Entry 1HBO (X-ray diffraction, 1.78 A resolution); this record covers chains A and D of the 6 polymer chains in the assembly.

# Chain A (and D)
Name: Methyl-coenzyme M reductase I alpha subunit
Organism: Methanothermobacter thermautotrophicus
Notes: chain D of this document is another copy of the same molecule, construct and numbering; everything in this record applies to it too
UniProtKB: P11558 (MCRA_METTM); residues 2-550 here correspond to UniProt positions 1-549 (UniProt number = residue number - 1)
Sequence (549 residues; each row starts with the number of its first residue):
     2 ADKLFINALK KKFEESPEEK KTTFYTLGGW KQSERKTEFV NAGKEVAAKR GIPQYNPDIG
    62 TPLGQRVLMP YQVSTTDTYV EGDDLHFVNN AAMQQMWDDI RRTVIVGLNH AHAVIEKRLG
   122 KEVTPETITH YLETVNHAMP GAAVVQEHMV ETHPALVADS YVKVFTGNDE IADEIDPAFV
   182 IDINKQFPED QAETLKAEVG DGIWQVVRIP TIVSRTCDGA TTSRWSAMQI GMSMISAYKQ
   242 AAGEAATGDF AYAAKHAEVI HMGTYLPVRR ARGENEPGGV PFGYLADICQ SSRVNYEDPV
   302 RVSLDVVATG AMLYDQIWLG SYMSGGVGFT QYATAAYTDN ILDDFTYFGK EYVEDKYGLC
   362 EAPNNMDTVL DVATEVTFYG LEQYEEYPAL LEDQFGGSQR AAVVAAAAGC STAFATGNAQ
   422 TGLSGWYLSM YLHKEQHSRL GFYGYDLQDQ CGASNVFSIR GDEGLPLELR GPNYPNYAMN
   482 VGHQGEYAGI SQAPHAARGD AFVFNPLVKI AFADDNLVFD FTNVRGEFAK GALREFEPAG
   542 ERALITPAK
Disordered / not traced: 550
Modified positions: H257 (n1-methylated histidine; MHS); R271 (5-methyl-arginine; AGM); Q400 (2-methyl-glutamine; MGN); G445 (thioglycin; GL3); C452 (s-methylcysteine; SMC)
Construct notes: modified residue (257, 271, 400, 445, 452)
Bound ions: Na+ site 1: K11, F14; Na+ site 2: I60, T62; factor 430 Ni: Q147 (together with 1-thioethanesulfonic acid); Na+ site 3 near R270 (its only coordinating residue here); Na+ site 4: A544, T547, P548
Small-molecule neighbours:
  - 1-thioethanesulfonic acid (COM): Y333, F443, Y444
  - factor 430 (F43), molecule 1: A144, V145, V146, Q147, M150, V151, M229, Q230, M233, I236, A243, G244
  - factor 430 (F43), molecule 2: G326, G327, V328, G329, F330, T331, Q332, Y333, F396, G397, G398, Q400, G442, F443
  - Coenzyme B (TP7), molecule 1: R225, K256, H257
  - Coenzyme B (TP7), molecule 2: R270, L320, M324, S325, F330, F443, A479, M480, N481, V482
  - Zn2+ (ZN): R102, S215, R216, C218
Curated features (UniProtKB/Swiss-Prot):
  - binding site (coenzyme B): R271

# Chain A / chain D interface
Contacting residue pairs (267):
  K37(A) - M150(D)  hydrogen bond (side chain-backbone)
  K37(A) - V151(D)
  K37(A) - E152(D)  salt bridge
  E39(A) - H154(D)  salt bridge
  F40(A) - E152(D)
  F40(A) - T153(D)
  F40(A) - H154(D)
  F40(A) - P155(D)
  A43(A) - H154(D)
  G44(A) - P155(D)
  V47(A) - P155(D)
  V47(A) - A159(D)  hydrophobic
  R51(A) - N137(D)
  R51(A) - A159(D)  hydrogen bond (side chain-backbone)
  R51(A) - S161(D)  hydrogen bond (side chain-backbone)
  R51(A) - Y162(D)
  R51(A) - N517(D)  hydrogen bond (backbone-side chain)
  G52(A) - A179(D)
  I53(A) - N137(D)
  I53(A) - Y162(D)  hydrophobic
  I53(A) - K164(D)
  I53(A) - F180(D)  hydrophobic
  I53(A) - N517(D)
  P54(A) - N137(D)
  P54(A) - F180(D)  hydrophobic
  Q55(A) - N137(D)
  Q55(A) - H138(D)
  Q55(A) - P141(D)
  Q55(A) - P155(D)  hydrogen bond (side chain-backbone)
  Q55(A) - V158(D)  hydrogen bond (side chain-backbone)
  Q55(A) - A159(D)
  Y56(A) - H138(D)
  Y56(A) - A143(D)  hydrophobic
  Y56(A) - E152(D)  hydrogen bond
  Y56(A) - P155(D)  hydrophobic
  N57(A) - H138(D)  hydrogen bond (backbone-side chain)
  I60(A) - E134(D)
  I60(A) - V145(D)  hydrophobic
  G61(A) - V145(D)
  G61(A) - S237(D)
  T62(A) - V145(D)  hydrogen bond (backbone-backbone)
  T62(A) - V146(D)  hydrogen bond (side chain-backbone)
  L64(A) - Q147(D)
  L64(A) - E148(D)
  L64(A) - H149(D)
  L64(A) - M150(D)
  L64(A) - E152(D)
  G65(A) - E148(D)  hydrogen bond (backbone-side chain)
  Q66(A) - E148(D)  hydrogen bond (backbone-side chain)
  R67(A) - E148(D)  hydrogen bond (backbone-side chain)
  R67(A) - H149(D)
  V68(A) - H149(D)
  L69(A) - H149(D)
  M70(A) - H149(D)  hydrogen bond (backbone-side chain)
  Y72(A) - H149(D)
  G83(A) - V151(D)
  D84(A) - V151(D)
  D84(A) - E152(D)  hydrogen bond (side chain-backbone)
  H87(A) - T153(D)
  F88(A) - T217(D)
  V89(A) - T153(D)
  V89(A) - L157(D)
  V89(A) - I213(D)
  V89(A) - V214(D)  hydrophobic
  V89(A) - I546(D)
  N90(A) - E152(D)  hydrogen bond (side chain-backbone)
  N90(A) - T153(D)
  N90(A) - H154(D)  hydrogen bond (side chain-backbone)
  N90(A) - L157(D)
  N90(A) - I546(D)
  N91(A) - I546(D)
  A92(A) - I546(D)
  Q95(A) - I213(D)
  Q95(A) - T217(D)
  Q95(A) - R543(D)  hydrogen bond
  W98(A) - T217(D)  hydrogen bond (side chain-backbone)
  R102(A) - R216(D)  hydrogen bond (side chain-backbone)
  R102(A) - T217(D)  hydrogen bond (side chain-backbone)
  R102(A) - C218(D)  hydrogen bond (side chain-backbone)
  E134(A) - I60(D)
  T135(A) - I60(D)
  N137(A) - R51(D)
  N137(A) - I53(D)
  N137(A) - P54(D)
  N137(A) - Q55(D)
  H138(A) - Q55(D)
  H138(A) - Y56(D)
  H138(A) - N57(D)  hydrogen bond (side chain-backbone)
  P141(A) - Q55(D)
  G142(A) - G327(D)
  G142(A) - V328(D)
  A143(A) - Y56(D)  hydrophobic
  A143(A) - V328(D)
  A144(A) - V328(D)
  V145(A) - I60(D)  hydrophobic
  V145(A) - G61(D)
  V145(A) - T62(D)  hydrogen bond (backbone-backbone)
  V146(A) - T62(D)  hydrogen bond (backbone-side chain)
  Q147(A) - L64(D)
  E148(A) - L64(D)
  E148(A) - G65(D)  hydrogen bond (side chain-backbone)
  E148(A) - Q66(D)  hydrogen bond (side chain-backbone)
  E148(A) - R67(D)
  H149(A) - L64(D)
  H149(A) - R67(D)
  H149(A) - V68(D)
  H149(A) - L69(D)
  H149(A) - M70(D)  hydrogen bond (side chain-backbone)
  H149(A) - Y72(D)
  H149(A) - Q332(D)  hydrogen bond
  H149(A) - F396(D)
  M150(A) - K37(D)  hydrogen bond (backbone-side chain)
  M150(A) - L64(D)
  V151(A) - K37(D)
  V151(A) - G83(D)
  V151(A) - D84(D)
  V151(A) - V328(D)
  V151(A) - T331(D)
  V151(A) - Q332(D)
  E152(A) - K37(D)  salt bridge
  E152(A) - F40(D)
  E152(A) - Y56(D)  hydrogen bond
  E152(A) - L64(D)
  E152(A) - D84(D)  hydrogen bond (backbone-side chain)
  E152(A) - N90(D)  hydrogen bond (backbone-side chain)
  T153(A) - F40(D)
  T153(A) - H87(D)
  T153(A) - V89(D)
  T153(A) - N90(D)
  H154(A) - E39(D)  salt bridge
  H154(A) - F40(D)
  H154(A) - A43(D)
  H154(A) - N90(D)  hydrogen bond (backbone-side chain)
  H154(A) - R535(D)
  P155(A) - F40(D)
  P155(A) - A43(D)  hydrophobic
  P155(A) - G44(D)
  P155(A) - V47(D)
  P155(A) - Q55(D)  hydrogen bond (backbone-side chain)
  P155(A) - Y56(D)  hydrophobic
  L157(A) - V89(D)
  L157(A) - N90(D)
  V158(A) - Q55(D)  hydrogen bond (backbone-side chain)
  A159(A) - V47(D)  hydrophobic
  A159(A) - R51(D)  hydrogen bond (backbone-side chain)
  A159(A) - Q55(D)
  S161(A) - R51(D)  hydrogen bond (backbone-side chain)
  Y162(A) - R51(D)
  Y162(A) - I53(D)  hydrophobic
  K164(A) - I53(D)
  A179(A) - G52(D)
  A179(A) - I53(D)
  F180(A) - I53(D)  hydrophobic
  F180(A) - P54(D)  hydrophobic
  I213(A) - V89(D)
  I213(A) - Q95(D)
  I213(A) - R216(D)
  V214(A) - V89(D)  hydrophobic
  V214(A) - S322(D)
  R216(A) - R102(D)  hydrogen bond (backbone-side chain)
  R216(A) - I213(D)
  R216(A) - R216(D)
  R216(A) - T217(D)  hydrogen bond
  R216(A) - R543(D)
  T217(A) - F88(D)
  T217(A) - Q95(D)
  T217(A) - W98(D)  hydrogen bond (backbone-side chain)
  T217(A) - R102(D)  hydrogen bond (backbone-side chain)
  T217(A) - R216(D)  hydrogen bond
  T217(A) - Y323(D)
  C218(A) - R102(D)  hydrogen bond (backbone-side chain)
  C218(A) - S322(D)  hydrogen bond
  C218(A) - Y323(D)
  D219(A) - R273(D)  salt bridge
  D219(A) - Y323(D)
  A221(A) - R273(D)
  T222(A) - R273(D)
  T222(A) - S322(D)
  T222(A) - Y323(D)
  R225(A) - R270(D)  hydrogen bond (side chain-backbone)
  R225(A) - R271(D)
  R225(A) - R273(D)
  R225(A) - Y323(D)
  R225(A) - M324(D)
  R225(A) - S325(D)
  W226(A) - S322(D)
  W226(A) - S325(D)  hydrogen bond (backbone-backbone)
  W226(A) - G326(D)
  W226(A) - G327(D)
  M229(A) - S325(D)
  M229(A) - G326(D)
  Q230(A) - G327(D)
  Q230(A) - V328(D)
  S237(A) - G61(D)
  Y266(A) - V269(D)
  V269(A) - Y266(D)
  R270(A) - R225(D)  hydrogen bond (backbone-side chain)
  R271(A) - R225(D)
  A272(A) - R273(D)
  A272(A) - G274(D)  hydrogen bond (backbone-backbone)
  R273(A) - D219(D)  salt bridge
  R273(A) - A221(D)
  R273(A) - T222(D)
  R273(A) - R225(D)
  R273(A) - A272(D)
  G274(A) - A272(D)  hydrogen bond (backbone-backbone)
  S322(A) - V214(D)
  S322(A) - C218(D)  hydrogen bond
  S322(A) - T222(D)
  S322(A) - W226(D)
  Y323(A) - T217(D)
  Y323(A) - C218(D)
  Y323(A) - D219(D)
  Y323(A) - T222(D)
  Y323(A) - R225(D)
  M324(A) - R225(D)
  S325(A) - R225(D)
  S325(A) - W226(D)  hydrogen bond (backbone-backbone)
  S325(A) - M229(D)
  G326(A) - W226(D)
  G326(A) - M229(D)
  G327(A) - W226(D)
  G327(A) - Q230(D)
  V328(A) - G142(D)
  V328(A) - A143(D)
  V328(A) - A144(D)
  V328(A) - V151(D)
  V328(A) - Q230(D)
  T331(A) - V151(D)
  Q332(A) - H149(D)  hydrogen bond
  Q332(A) - V151(D)
  F396(A) - H149(D)
  N517(A) - R51(D)  hydrogen bond (side chain-backbone)
  N517(A) - I53(D)
  R535(A) - H154(D)
  R535(A) - I546(D)
  R535(A) - T547(D)
  R535(A) - P548(D)
  E536(A) - P548(D)
  F537(A) - T547(D)
  F537(A) - P548(D)
  E538(A) - P548(D)
  P539(A) - R543(D)
  P539(A) - T547(D)
  A540(A) - R543(D)  hydrogen bond (backbone-side chain)
  E542(A) - E542(D)
  E542(A) - R543(D)  salt bridge
  E542(A) - A544(D)
  R543(A) - Q95(D)  hydrogen bond
  R543(A) - R216(D)
  R543(A) - P539(D)
  R543(A) - A540(D)  hydrogen bond (side chain-backbone)
  R543(A) - E542(D)  salt bridge
  A544(A) - E542(D)
  L545(A) - R535(D)
  I546(A) - V89(D)
  I546(A) - N90(D)
  I546(A) - N91(D)
  I546(A) - A92(D)
  I546(A) - R535(D)
  T547(A) - R535(D)
  T547(A) - F537(D)
  T547(A) - P539(D)
  P548(A) - R535(D)
  P548(A) - E536(D)
  P548(A) - F537(D)
  P548(A) - E538(D)
Also at the interface, not in a pair above, chain A (112 interface residues in all): P63, A156, S215, G244, I318, Y444
Also at the interface, not in a pair above, chain D (113 interface residues in all): E46, P63, T135, A156, S215, G244, I318, Y444, L545

# Overview
The interface between chain A and chain D involves 112 residues on one side and 113 on the other; the contacts
include 57 hydrogen bonds and 8 salt bridges. Polar pairs include K37(A)-E152(D), E39(A)-H154(D) and
D219(A)-R273(D).
Both chains are Methyl-coenzyme M reductase I alpha subunit (Methanothermobacter thermautotrophicus). Entry
1HBO (Methyl-coenzyme M reductase mcr-RED1-silent) was determined by X-ray diffraction together with 1HBM,
1HBN and 1HBU from the same study.
